8S9I - chains A and G of the 3 polymer chains in the assembly; structure by X-ray diffraction, 3.53 A resolution.

== Chain A ==
Name: Dda helicase
UniProt: A0A6B9WEE3 (A0A6B9WEE3_9CAUD); numbering as in UniProt (aligned over 1-439)
Sequence (459 residues; each row starts with the number of its first residue; numbers below 1 keep their minus sign (Met-19 is residue -19)):
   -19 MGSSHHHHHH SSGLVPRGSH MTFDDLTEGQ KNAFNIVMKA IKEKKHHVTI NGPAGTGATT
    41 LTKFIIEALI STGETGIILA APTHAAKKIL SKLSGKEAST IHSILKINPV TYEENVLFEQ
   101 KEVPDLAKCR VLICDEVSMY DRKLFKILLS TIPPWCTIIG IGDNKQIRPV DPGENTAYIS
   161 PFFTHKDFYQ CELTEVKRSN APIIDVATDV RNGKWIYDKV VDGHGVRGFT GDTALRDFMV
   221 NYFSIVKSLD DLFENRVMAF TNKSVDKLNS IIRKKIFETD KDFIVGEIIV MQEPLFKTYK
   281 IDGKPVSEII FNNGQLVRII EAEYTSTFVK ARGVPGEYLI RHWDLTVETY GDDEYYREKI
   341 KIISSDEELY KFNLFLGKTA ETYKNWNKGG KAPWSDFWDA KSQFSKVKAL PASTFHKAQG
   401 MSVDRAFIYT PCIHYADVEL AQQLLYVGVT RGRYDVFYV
Unresolved in the structure: -19 to 3
Construct notes: initiating methionine (-19); expression tag (-18 to 0); conflict Ala38 (Lys in A0A6B9WEE3), Phe276 (Ile in A0A6B9WEE3), Val418 (Ala in A0A6B9WEE3)
From the paper describing this entry:
  - conformationally variable residues (loop rearrangement): Lys86 to Ala107

== Chain G ==
Name: gp32 C-terminal peptide
Notes: fragment: chemically synthesized C-terminal peptide
UniProt: P03695 (SSB_BPT4); residue numbers follow UniProt; this construct covers 248-270
Sequence (23 residues; each row starts with the number of its first residue):
   248 AATAAKKADK VADDLDAFNV DDF
Unresolved in the structure: 270

== Chain A / chain G interface ==
Residue-residue contacts - 17 pairs, chain A then chain G:
  Leu215(A) - Val258(G)  hydrophobic
  Leu215(A) - Asp261(G)
  Leu215(A) - Leu262(G)
  Leu215(A) - Phe265(G)  hydrophobic
  Met219(A) - Phe265(G)  hydrophobic
  Lys247(A) - Leu262(G)
  Lys247(A) - Asp263(G)  salt bridge
  Ile251(A) - Leu262(G)  hydrophobic
  Ile251(A) - Phe265(G)  hydrophobic
  Lys254(A) - Asp268(G)
  Lys255(A) - Asp268(G)
  Tyr409(A) - Val258(G)  hydrogen bond (side chain-backbone)
  Tyr409(A) - Ala259(G)
  Tyr409(A) - Leu262(G)
  Pro411(A) - Ala255(G)
  Pro411(A) - Val258(G)  hydrophobic
  Val439(A) - Val258(G)  hydrophobic
Other interface residues (no listed pair), chain A (14 interface residues in all): Asp212, Ala214, Arg216, Ser244, Leu248
Other interface residues (no listed pair), chain G (10 interface residues in all): Asn266, Asp269
Interface features reported in the paper:
  - specific contacts: Val258(G)-Ala214(A), Val258(G)-Leu215(A), Val258(G)-Tyr409(A), Val258(G)-Pro411(A), Val258(G)-Val439(A), Leu262(G)-Leu215(A), Leu262(G)-Lys247(A), Leu262(G)-Leu248(A), Leu262(G)-Ile251(A), Leu262(G)-Tyr409(A), Asp263(G)-Lys247(A) (salt bridge), Phe265(G)-Leu215(A), Phe265(G)-Arg216(A), Phe265(G)-Met219(A), Phe265(G)-Ile251(A)
  - interface residues, chain A: Pro411(A)
  - hot spots on chain G (mutagenesis) - A255E/L262A, V258E/F265A: decreased binding to Dda helicase (chain A)

== Summary ==
The interface between chain A and chain G involves 14 residues on one side and 10 on the other; the contacts
include 1 hydrogen bond and 1 salt bridge. Polar contacts include Lys247(A)-Asp263(G) and Tyr409(A)-Val258(G).
The paper describes contacts between Val258(G) and Ala214(A), Val258(G) and Leu215(A) and Val258(G) and
Tyr409(A) among others; a salt bridge between Asp263(G) and Lys247(A). From the paper: A255E/L262A and
V258E/F265A of chain G reduce binding to Dda helicase (chain A); the interface residue Pro411(A).
Here chain A is Dda helicase and chain G is gp32 C-terminal peptide. Entry 8S9I (Crystal structure of the gp32
C-terminal peptide/Dda/dT8) was determined by X-ray diffraction together with 8GME from the same study.
